Entry 8IOE (electron microscopy, 2.86 A resolution); this record covers chains J and L of the 12 polymer chains in the assembly.

[Chain J (and L)]
Protein: Probable phosphoketolase
Organism: Synechococcus elongatus (strain ATCC 33912 / PCC 7942 / FACHB-805)
Notes: chain L of this document is another copy of the same molecule, construct and numbering; everything in this record applies to it too
UniProt: A0A8T9U4A0 (A0A8T9U4A0_SYNEL); residues 1-796 here = UniProt positions 1-796
Sequence (796 residues; row label = number of the first residue in the row):
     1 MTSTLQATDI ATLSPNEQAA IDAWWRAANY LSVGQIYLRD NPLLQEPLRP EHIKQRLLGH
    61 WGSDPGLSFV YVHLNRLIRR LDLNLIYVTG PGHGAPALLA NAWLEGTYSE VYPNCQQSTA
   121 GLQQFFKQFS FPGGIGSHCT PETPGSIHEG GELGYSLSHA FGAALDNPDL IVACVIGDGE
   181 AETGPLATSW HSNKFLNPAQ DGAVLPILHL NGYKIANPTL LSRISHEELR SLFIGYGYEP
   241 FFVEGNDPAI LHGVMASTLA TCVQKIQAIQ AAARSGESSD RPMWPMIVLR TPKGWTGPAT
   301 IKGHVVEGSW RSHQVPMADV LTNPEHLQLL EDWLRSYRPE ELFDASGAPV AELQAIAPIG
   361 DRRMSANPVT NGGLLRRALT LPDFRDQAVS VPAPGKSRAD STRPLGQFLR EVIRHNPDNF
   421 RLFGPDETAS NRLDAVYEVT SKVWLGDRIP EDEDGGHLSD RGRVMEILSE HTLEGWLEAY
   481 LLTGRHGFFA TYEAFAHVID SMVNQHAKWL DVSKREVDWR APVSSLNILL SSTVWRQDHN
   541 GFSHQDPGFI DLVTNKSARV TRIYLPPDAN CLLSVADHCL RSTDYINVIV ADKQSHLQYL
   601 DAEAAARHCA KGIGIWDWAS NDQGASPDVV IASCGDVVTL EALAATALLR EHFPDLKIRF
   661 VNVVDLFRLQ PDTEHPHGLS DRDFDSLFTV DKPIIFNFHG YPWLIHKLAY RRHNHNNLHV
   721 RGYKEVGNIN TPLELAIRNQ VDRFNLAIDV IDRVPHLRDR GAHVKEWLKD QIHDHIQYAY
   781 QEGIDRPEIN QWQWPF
Not modelled in the structure: 1-8
Bound ions: Mg2+: Asn211, Tyr213 (together with thiamine diphosphate)
Small-molecule neighbours:
  - thiamine diphosphate (TPP), molecule 1: Ser63, Pro91, His93, Gly151, Glu152, Leu153, Gly177, Asp178, Gly179, Glu180, Thr183, His209, Asn211, Tyr213, Lys214, Ile215, Thr219, Lys293, His313
  - thiamine diphosphate (TPP), molecule 2: Leu468, Phe495, Gly541

[Interface between chain J and chain L]
Pairs across the interface (20):
  Arg607(J) - Asp770(L)
  Ala610(J) - His773(L)
  Lys611(J) - Glu766(L)
  Lys611(J) - Asp770(L)  salt bridge
  Ile615(J) - Glu766(L)
  Asp617(J) - His763(L)  salt bridge
  Gly624(J) - Arg760(L)  hydrogen bond (backbone-side chain)
  Ala625(J) - Asp759(L)
  Ser626(J) - Asp759(L)  hydrogen bond
  Arg659(J) - Asp759(L)  hydrogen bond (side chain-backbone)
  Arg659(J) - Ala762(L)
  Arg682(J) - Asp752(L)
  Arg682(J) - Arg753(L)
  Arg682(J) - Lys765(L)
  Asp683(J) - Lys765(L)  salt bridge
  Asp683(J) - Lys769(L)  salt bridge
  Ser686(J) - Ala762(L)
  Ser686(J) - Lys765(L)
  Leu687(J) - Glu766(L)
  Thr689(J) - Asp759(L)
Also at the interface, not in a pair above, chain J (17 interface residues in all): Ala606, Gly614, Gln623
Also at the interface, not in a pair above, chain L (12 interface residues in all): Arg758

[In short]
The interface between chain J and chain L involves 17 residues on one side and 12 on the other, with 3
hydrogen bonds and 4 salt bridges. Among the polar pairs are Lys611(J)-Asp770(L), Asp617(J)-His763(L) and
Asp683(J)-Lys765(L). Chain J binds thiamine diphosphate.
Chain J and chain L are both Probable phosphoketolase (Synechococcus elongatus (strain ATCC 33912 / PCC 7942 /
FACHB-805)); the structure, Cryo-EM structure of cyanobacteria phosphoketolase in dodecameric assembly, was
determined by electron microscopy (same publication as 8IO6, 8IO7, 8IO8, 8IO9 and 8IOA).
